PDB entry 8CYA | electron microscopy, 2.70 A resolution | chains B and C of the 6 polymer chains in the assembly

[Chain B (and C)]
Protein: Spike glycoprotein
Organism: Severe acute respiratory syndrome coronavirus 2
Notes: chain C of this document is another copy of the same molecule, construct and numbering; everything in this record applies to it too
UniProtKB: P0DTC2 (SPIKE_SARS2); residue numbers follow UniProt; this construct covers 1-1273
Amino-acid sequence (1273 residues; row label = number of the first residue in the row):
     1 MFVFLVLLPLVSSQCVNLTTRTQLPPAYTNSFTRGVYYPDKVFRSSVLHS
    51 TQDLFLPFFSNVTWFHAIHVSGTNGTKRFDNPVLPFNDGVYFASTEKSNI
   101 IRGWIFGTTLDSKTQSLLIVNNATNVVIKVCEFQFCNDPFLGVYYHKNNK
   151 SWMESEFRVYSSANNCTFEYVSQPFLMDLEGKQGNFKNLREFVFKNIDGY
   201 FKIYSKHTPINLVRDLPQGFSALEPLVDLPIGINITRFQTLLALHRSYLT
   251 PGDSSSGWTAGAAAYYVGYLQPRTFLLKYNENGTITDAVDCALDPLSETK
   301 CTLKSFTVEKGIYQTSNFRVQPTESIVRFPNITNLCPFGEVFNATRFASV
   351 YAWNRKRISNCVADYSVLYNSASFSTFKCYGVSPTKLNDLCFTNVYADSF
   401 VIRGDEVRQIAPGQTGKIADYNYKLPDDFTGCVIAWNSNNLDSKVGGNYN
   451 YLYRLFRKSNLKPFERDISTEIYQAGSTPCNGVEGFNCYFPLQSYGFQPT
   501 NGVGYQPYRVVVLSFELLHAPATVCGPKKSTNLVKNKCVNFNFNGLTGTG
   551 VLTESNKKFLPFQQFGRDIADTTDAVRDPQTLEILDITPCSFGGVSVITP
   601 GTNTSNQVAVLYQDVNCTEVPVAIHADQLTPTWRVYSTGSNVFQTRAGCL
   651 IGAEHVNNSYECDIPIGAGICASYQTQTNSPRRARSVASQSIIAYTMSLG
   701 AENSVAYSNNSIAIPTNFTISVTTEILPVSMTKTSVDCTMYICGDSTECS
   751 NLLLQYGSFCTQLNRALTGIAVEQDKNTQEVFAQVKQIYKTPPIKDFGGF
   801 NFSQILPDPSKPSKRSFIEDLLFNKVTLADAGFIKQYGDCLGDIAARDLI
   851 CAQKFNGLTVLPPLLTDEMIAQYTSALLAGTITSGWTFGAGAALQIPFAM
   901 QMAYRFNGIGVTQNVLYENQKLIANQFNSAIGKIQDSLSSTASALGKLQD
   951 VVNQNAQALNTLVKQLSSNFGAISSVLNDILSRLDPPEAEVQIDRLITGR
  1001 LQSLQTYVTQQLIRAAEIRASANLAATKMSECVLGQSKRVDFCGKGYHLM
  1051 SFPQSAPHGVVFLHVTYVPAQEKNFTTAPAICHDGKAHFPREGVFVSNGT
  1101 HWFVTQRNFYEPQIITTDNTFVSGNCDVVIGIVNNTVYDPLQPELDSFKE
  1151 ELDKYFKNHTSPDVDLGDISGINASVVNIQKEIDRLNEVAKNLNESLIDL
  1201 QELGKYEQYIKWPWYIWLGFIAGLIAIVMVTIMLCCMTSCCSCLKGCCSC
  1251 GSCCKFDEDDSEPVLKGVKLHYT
Unresolved in the structure: 1-14, 677-688, 828-848, 1148-1273
Construct notes: conflict Pro986 (Lys in P0DTC2), Pro987 (Val in P0DTC2)
Swiss-Prot annotation at these positions:
  - region: Asn280 to Cys301 (Putative superantigen), Arg403 to Asp405 (Integrin-binding motif), Asn448 to Phe456 (Immunodominant HLA epitope recognized by the CD8+), Pro681 to Ala684 (Putative superantigen), Ser816 to Tyr837 (Fusion peptide 1), Lys835 to Phe855 (Fusion peptide 2), Asp1163 to Glu1202 (Heptad repeat 2)
  - motif: Met1237 to Cys1241 (Binding to host endocytosis trafficking protein SNX27), Asp1257 to Glu1262 (Diacidic ER export motif (host COPII)), Ser1261 to Gly1267 (Binding to host plasma membrane localising/FERM domain proteins), Lys1269 to Thr1273 (KxHxx, ER retrieval signal (COPI))
  - site (Cleavage): Arg685, Ser686, Arg815, Ser816
  - lipidation (S-palmitoyl cysteine): Cys1235, Cys1236, Cys1240, Cys1241, Cys1243, Cys1247, Cys1248, Cys1250, Cys1253, Cys1254
  - glycosylation: Asn17 (N-linked (GlcNAc...) (complex) asparagine), Asn61 (N-linked (GlcNAc...) (hybrid) asparagine), Asn74 (N-linked (GlcNAc...) (complex) asparagine), Asn122 (N-linked (GlcNAc...) (hybrid) asparagine), Asn149 (N-linked (GlcNAc...) (complex) asparagine), Asn165 (N-linked (GlcNAc...) (complex) asparagine), Asn234 (N-linked (GlcNAc...) (high mannose) asparagine), Asn282 (N-linked (GlcNAc...) (complex) asparagine), Thr323 (O-linked (GalNAc) threonine), Ser325 (O-linked (HexNAc...) serine), Asn331 (N-linked (GlcNAc...) (complex) asparagine), Asn343 (N-linked (GlcNAc...) (complex) asparagine), Asn603 (N-linked (GlcNAc...) (hybrid) asparagine), Asn616 (N-linked (GlcNAc...) (complex) asparagine), Asn657 (N-linked (GlcNAc...) (complex) asparagine), Thr676 (O-linked (GlcNAc...) threonine), Thr678 (O-linked (GlcNAc...) threonine), Asn709 (N-linked (GlcNAc...) (high mannose) asparagine), Asn717 (N-linked (GlcNAc...) (hybrid) asparagine), Asn801 (N-linked (GlcNAc...) (hybrid) asparagine) and 6 more in UniProt
  - natural variant: Leu5 (L5F: In strain: Iota/B.1.526), Ser13 (S13I: In strain: Epsilon/B.1.427/B.1.429), Leu18 (L18F: In strain: Beta/B.1.351, Gamma/P.1 and 1 more), Thr19 (T19I: In strain: Omicron/BQ.1.1, Omicron/XBB.1.5 and 1 more; T19R: In strain: Delta/B.1.617.2, Omicron/BA.2 and 4 more), Thr20 (T20N: In strain: Gamma/P.1), Leu24 to Ala27 (sequence variant, change not given here; In strain: Omicron/BA.2, Omicron/BA.2.12.1 and 6 more), Pro26 (P26S: In strain: Gamma/P.1), Gln52 (Q52H: In strain: Omicron/EG.5.1), Ala67 (A67V: In strain: Eta/B.1.525, Omicron/BA.1), His69 to Val70 (deletion: In strain: Alpha/B.1.1.7, Eta/B.1.525 and 5 more), Gly75 (G75V: In strain: Lambda/C.37), Thr76 (T76I: In strain: Lambda/C.37), 83 further natural variant entries in UniProt
  - mutagenesis: His69 to Val70 (Increased incorporation of cleaved spike into virions), Asn121 (N121Q: Partial loss of biliverdin affinity), Arg190 (R190K: Partial loss of biliverdin affinity), Asn234 (N234Q: Increased resistance to neutralizing antibodies), Asn331 (N331Q: Reduced viral infectivity), Asn343 (N343Q: Reduced viral infectivity), Leu452 (L452R: Increased resistance to neutralizing antibodies. Decreases HLA binding to NF9 epitope. Increased binding affinity to human ACE2), Tyr453 (Y453F: Decreased HLA binding to NF9 epitope. Increased binding affinity to human ACE2), Ala475 (A475V: Increased resistance to neutralizing antibodies), Val483 (V483A: Increased resistance to neutralizing antibodies), Glu484 (E484D: Increased replication in human TMEM106B overexpressing cells), Phe490 (F490L: Increased resistance to neutralizing antibodies and human covalescent sera neutralization), 16 further mutagenesis entries in UniProt
Disulfides: Cys291-Cys301, Cys336-Cys361, Cys379-Cys432, Cys391-Cys525, Cys480-Cys488, Cys538-Cys590, Cys617-Cys649, Cys662-Cys671, Cys738-Cys760, Cys743-Cys749, Cys1032-Cys1043, Cys1082-Cys1126
Glycans and other covalent adducts: N-acetylglucosamine (NAG) linked to Asn17, Asn122, Asn165, Asn234, Asn282, Asn331, Asn616, Asn709, Asn717, Asn801, Asn1134
Residues lining bound ligands:
  - N-acetylglucosamine (NAG; 2-acetamido-2-deoxy-beta-D-glucopyranose), molecule 1: Thr29, Asn30, Phe59, Asn61, Thr630
  - N-acetylglucosamine (NAG), molecule 2: His146, Asn149, Met153
  - N-acetylglucosamine (NAG), molecule 3: Asn343, Ser371, Ser373, Trp436, Asn437, Ser438, Asn440, Leu441
  - N-acetylglucosamine (NAG), molecule 4: Gly601, Asn603, Thr604
From the paper describing this entry:
  - specificity-determining residues: Ala372 (by similarity / conservation)
  - specificity-determining residues: Lys378, His519 (proposed by the authors, not directly observed)

[How chain B and chain C interact]
Pairs across the interface (158; chain B residue first):
  Tyr38(B) - Phe562(C)  hydrophobic
  Lys41(B) - Phe562(C)  hydrogen bond (side chain-backbone)
  Lys41(B) - Gln563(C)
  Lys41(B) - Gln564(C)  hydrogen bond (backbone-backbone)
  Lys41(B) - Phe565(C)
  Val42(B) - Gln563(C)
  Val42(B) - Phe565(C)
  Val42(B) - Arg567(C)
  Phe43(B) - Phe559(C)  hydrophobic
  Phe43(B) - Gln563(C)
  Phe43(B) - Phe565(C)  hydrogen bond (backbone-backbone)
  Phe43(B) - Gly566(C)
  Phe43(B) - Arg567(C)  hydrogen bond (backbone-backbone)
  Thr167(B) - Arg357(C)  hydrogen bond (backbone-side chain)
  Phe168(B) - Ser359(C)
  Phe168(B) - Asn360(C)
  Glu169(B) - Asn360(C)  hydrogen bond (backbone-side chain)
  Asp198(B) - His519(C)
  Asp198(B) - Ala520(C)
  Asp198(B) - Pro521(C)
  Gly199(B) - Ala520(C)
  Tyr200(B) - Pro521(C)
  Tyr200(B) - Thr523(C)
  Glu224(B) - Phe562(C)
  Pro225(B) - Phe562(C)
  Pro230(B) - Thr523(C)
  Asn282(B) - Lys558(C)
  Gly283(B) - Leu560(C)
  Gly283(B) - Gln563(C)  hydrogen bond (backbone-side chain)
  Thr284(B) - Leu560(C)
  Asp737(B) - Asn317(C)
  Met740(B) - Arg319(C)
  Met740(B) - Phe592(C)  hydrophobic
  Asp745(B) - Arg319(C)
  Gln755(B) - Ser968(C)
  Gln755(B) - Asn969(C)  hydrogen bond (backbone-backbone)
  Gln755(B) - Phe970(C)  hydrogen bond (backbone-backbone)
  Gln755(B) - Gly971(C)  hydrogen bond (side chain-backbone)
  Tyr756(B) - Gln965(C)
  Tyr756(B) - Ser968(C)
  Tyr756(B) - Phe970(C)
  Tyr756(B) - Arg995(C)
  Gly757(B) - Gln965(C)
  Gly757(B) - Ser968(C)
  Ser758(B) - Thr961(C)
  Ser758(B) - Gln965(C)  hydrogen bond (backbone-side chain)
  Phe759(B) - Gln965(C)
  Phe759(B) - Phe970(C)  hydrophobic
  Phe759(B) - Gln1002(C)
  Phe759(B) - Ser1003(C)
  Gln762(B) - Thr961(C)
  Gln762(B) - Thr1006(C)
  Arg765(B) - Gln957(C)  hydrogen bond
  Lys786(B) - Lys1045(C)
  Gln787(B) - Ala701(C)
  Gln787(B) - Asn703(C)  hydrogen bond
  Ile788(B) - Leu699(C)  hydrophobic
  Ile788(B) - Gly700(C)
  Ile788(B) - Ala701(C)  hydrogen bond (backbone-backbone)
  Ile788(B) - Glu702(C)
  Ile788(B) - Asn703(C)  hydrogen bond (backbone-backbone)
  Tyr789(B) - Asn703(C)
  Tyr789(B) - Val705(C)  hydrophobic
  Lys790(B) - Glu702(C)  salt bridge
  Lys790(B) - Asn703(C)
  Pro792(B) - Tyr707(C)  hydrophobic
  Asp796(B) - Tyr707(C)
  Asp796(B) - Asn709(C)
  Phe797(B) - Tyr707(C)
  Leu849(B) - Ile569(C)  hydrophobic
  Ala852(B) - Asp568(C)
  Gln853(B) - Ala570(C)
  Lys854(B) - Phe592(C)
  Phe855(B) - Asp568(C)
  Phe855(B) - Phe592(C)  hydrophobic
  Asn856(B) - Phe592(C)
  Gly857(B) - Phe592(C)
  Thr859(B) - Asp614(C)
  Leu861(B) - Arg646(C)
  Pro863(B) - Gly667(C)
  Pro863(B) - Ala668(C)  hydrogen bond (backbone-backbone)
  Pro863(B) - Gly669(C)
  Leu864(B) - Pro665(C)  hydrophobic
  Leu864(B) - Gly669(C)  hydrogen bond (backbone-backbone)
  Leu864(B) - Met697(C)
  Leu865(B) - Met697(C)  hydrophobic
  Thr866(B) - Ala668(C)
  Thr866(B) - Gly669(C)
  Met869(B) - Gly669(C)
  Met869(B) - Met697(C)  hydrophobic
  Tyr873(B) - Leu699(C)  hydrogen bond (side chain-backbone)
  Thr883(B) - Tyr707(C)
  Ser884(B) - Val705(C)
  Trp886(B) - Tyr1047(C)
  Thr887(B) - Tyr1047(C)
  Gly889(B) - Val1040(C)
  Gly889(B) - Asp1041(C)
  Gly889(B) - Lys1045(C)
  Ala890(B) - Lys1045(C)
  Ala890(B) - Gly1046(C)
  Ala890(B) - Tyr1047(C)  hydrophobic
  Ala890(B) - Val1068(C)
  Ala890(B) - Pro1069(C)
  Gly891(B) - Val1068(C)
  Ala892(B) - Glu1072(C)
  Leu894(B) - Ala713(C)
  Leu894(B) - Pro715(C)  hydrophobic
  Leu894(B) - Glu1072(C)
  Gln895(B) - Val705(C)
  Gln895(B) - Ala706(C)
  Gln895(B) - Ile712(C)
  Gln895(B) - Ala713(C)  hydrogen bond (backbone-backbone)
  Ile896(B) - Tyr707(C)
  Ile896(B) - Ile712(C)  hydrophobic
  Pro897(B) - Tyr707(C)
  Pro897(B) - Ser708(C)
  Pro897(B) - Asn709(C)
  Pro897(B) - Ser711(C)
  Phe898(B) - Tyr707(C)  hydrogen bond (backbone-side chain)
  Met900(B) - Thr1077(C)
  Met900(B) - Ala1078(C)
  Met900(B) - Pro1079(C)
  Tyr904(B) - Ile712(C)
  Tyr904(B) - Val1094(C)
  Tyr904(B) - Arg1107(C)
  Asn907(B) - Glu1092(C)  hydrogen bond
  Gln913(B) - Phe1089(C)
  Gln913(B) - Pro1090(C)  hydrogen bond (side chain-backbone)
  Asn914(B) - Ser1123(C)
  Tyr917(B) - Pro1079(C)  hydrophobic
  Tyr917(B) - Phe1089(C)  hydrophobic
  Tyr917(B) - Val1128(C)
  Tyr917(B) - Val1129(C)  hydrophobic
  Glu918(B) - Ser1123(C)  hydrogen bond
  Glu918(B) - Val1128(C)
  Asn960(B) - Ile569(C)
  Asn960(B) - Ala570(C)
  Val963(B) - Ala570(C)
  Val963(B) - Thr572(C)
  Lys964(B) - Ala570(C)
  Asn978(B) - Thr547(C)
  Asp994(B) - Arg995(C)  salt bridge
  Gln1005(B) - Gln1002(C)  hydrogen bond
  Gln1005(B) - Thr1006(C)
  Thr1009(B) - Thr1009(C)
  Leu1012(B) - Gln1010(C)
  Leu1012(B) - Ile1013(C)  hydrophobic
  Arg1019(B) - Glu1017(C)  salt bridge
  Thr1027(B) - Arg1039(C)
  Ser1030(B) - Val1040(C)
  Ser1030(B) - Asp1041(C)
  Glu1031(B) - Arg1039(C)  salt bridge
  Leu1034(B) - Val1040(C)
  Leu1034(B) - Asp1041(C)
  Gly1035(B) - Val1040(C)
  Arg1039(B) - Arg1039(C)
  Leu1141(B) - Leu1141(C)  hydrophobic
  Glu1144(B) - Leu1141(C)
Also at the interface, not in a pair above, chain B (99 interface residues in all): Asp40, Arg44, Val47, Tyr170, Thr768, Gln784, Pro862, Ala893, Gln920, Leu1001, Glu1111, Gln1113, Asp1118
Also at the interface, not in a pair above, chain C (95 interface residues in all): Gln314, Lys557, Asp571, Pro589, Ala647, Ser704, Asn710, Tyr1067, Asn1074, Arg1091, Phe1121, Val1122, Ile1130, Leu1145

[Summary]
Chain B and chain C form an interface of 99 and 95 residues respectively; the contacts include 24 hydrogen
bonds and 4 salt bridges. Polar pairs include Lys790(B)-Glu702(C), Asp994(B)-Arg995(C) and
Arg1019(B)-Glu1017(C). Ligands of chain B: 4 copies of N-acetylglucosamine. The paper reports specificity
determinants Ala372(B), Lys378(B) and His519(B).
Chain B and chain C are both Spike glycoprotein (Severe acute respiratory syndrome coronavirus 2); the
structure, SARS-CoV-2 Spike protein in complex with a pan-sarbecovirus nanobody 2-67, was determined by
electron microscopy (same publication as 8CWU, 8CWV, 8CXN, 8CXQ, 8CY6, 8CY7 and 5 further entries).
